Entry 8HDZ (electron microscopy, 3.05 A resolution); this record covers chains C and B of the 3 polymer chains in the assembly.

# Chain C
Name: A22 DNA replication processivity factor
Source organism: Monkeypox virus
UniProtKB: Q5IXP2 (Q5IXP2_MONPV); numbering as in UniProt (aligned over 1-426)
Chain sequence (426 residues; numbered 1 to 426; the number before each row is that of its first residue):
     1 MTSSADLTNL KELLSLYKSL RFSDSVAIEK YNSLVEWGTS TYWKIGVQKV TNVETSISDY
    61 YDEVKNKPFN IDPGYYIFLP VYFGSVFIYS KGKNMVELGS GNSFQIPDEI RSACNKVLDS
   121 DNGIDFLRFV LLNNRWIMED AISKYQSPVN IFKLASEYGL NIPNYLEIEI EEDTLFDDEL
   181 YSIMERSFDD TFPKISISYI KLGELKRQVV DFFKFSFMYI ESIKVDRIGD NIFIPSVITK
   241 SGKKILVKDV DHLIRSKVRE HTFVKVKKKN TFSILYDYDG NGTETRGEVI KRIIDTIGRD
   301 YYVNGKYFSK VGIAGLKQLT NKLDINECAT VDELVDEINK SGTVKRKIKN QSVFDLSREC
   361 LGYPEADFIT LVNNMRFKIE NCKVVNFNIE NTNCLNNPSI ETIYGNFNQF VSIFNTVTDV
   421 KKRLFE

# Chain B
Name: E4 uracil-DNA glycosylase
Source organism: Monkeypox virus
Notes: EC 3.2.2.27
UniProtKB: Q5IXS4 (Q5IXS4_MONPV); residue numbers follow UniProt; this construct covers 1-218
Chain sequence (241 residues; row label = number of the first residue in the row; numbers below 1 keep their minus sign (Met-22 is residue -22)):
   -22 MHHHHHHDYD IPTTENLYFQ GASMNSVTIS HAPYTITYHD DWEPVMSQLV EFYNEVASWL
    38 LRDETSPIPD KFFIQLKQPL RNKRVCVCGI DPYPKDGTGV PFESPNFTKK SIKEIASSIS
    98 RLTGVIDYKG YNLNIIDGVI PWNYYLSCKL GETKSHAIYW DKISKLLLQH ITKHVSVLYC
   158 LGKTDFSNIR AKLESPVTTI VGYHPAARDH QFEKDRSFEI INVLLELDNK TPINWAQGFI
   218 Y
Not modelled in the structure: -22 to 0
Differences from the reference sequence: initiating methionine (-22); expression tag (-21 to 0)

# Chain C / chain B interface
Residue-residue contacts (17):
  Thr2(C) with Arg193(B)
  Leu7(C) with Val200(B), hydrophobic
  Asn9(C) with Leu204(B)
  Leu14(C) with Leu204(B), hydrophobic
  Tyr17(C) with Leu204(B); Asn206(B)
  Thr39(C) with Arg167(B)
  Trp43(C) with Arg167(B); Val178(B), hydrophobic; Tyr180(B)
  Lys44(C) with Arg167(B), hydrogen bond (backbone-side chain); Thr175(B); Thr176(B); Ile177(B)
  Ile45(C) with Arg167(B); Pro173(B); Thr175(B), hydrogen bond (backbone-side chain)
Other interface residues (no listed pair), chain C (11 interface residues in all): Asp6, Leu13
Other interface residues (no listed pair), chain B (13 interface residues in all): Ile197, Asp205

# Summary
Chain C and chain B form an interface of 11 and 13 residues respectively, with 2 hydrogen bonds. Polar
contacts include Lys44(C)-Arg167(B) and Ile45(C)-Thr175(B).
Chain C is A22 DNA replication processivity factor and chain B is E4 uracil-DNA glycosylase, both from
Monkeypox virus; the structure, Monkeypox virus DNA replication holoenzyme F8, A22 and E4 complex in an apo
form, was determined by electron microscopy together with 8HPA and 8HOY from the same study.
